PDB entry 1ZPR | X-ray diffraction, 2.50 A resolution | chains A and B

== Chain A (and B) ==
Name: Thymidylate synthase
From: Escherichia coli
Notes: EC 2.1.1.45; chain B of this document is another copy of the same molecule, construct and numbering; everything in this record applies to it too
UniProtKB: P0A884 (TYSY_ECOLI); numbering as in UniProt (aligned over 2-264)
Amino-acid sequence (264 residues; numbered 1 to 264; the number before each row is that of its first residue):
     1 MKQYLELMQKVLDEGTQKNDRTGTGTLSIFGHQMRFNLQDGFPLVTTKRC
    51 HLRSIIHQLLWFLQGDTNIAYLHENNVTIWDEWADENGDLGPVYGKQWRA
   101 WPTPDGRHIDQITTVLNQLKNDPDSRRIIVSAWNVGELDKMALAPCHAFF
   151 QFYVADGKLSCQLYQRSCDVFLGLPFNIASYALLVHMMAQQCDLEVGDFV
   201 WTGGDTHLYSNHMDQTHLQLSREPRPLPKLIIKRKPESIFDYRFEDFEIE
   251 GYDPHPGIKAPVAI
Differences from the reference sequence: engineered mutation Gln58 (Glu in P0A884)
Modified residues: Met1 (n-carboxymethionine; CXM)
Covalent attachments: 2'-deoxyuridine 5'-monophosphate (UMP) linked to Cys146
Small-molecule neighbours:
  - 10-propargyl-5,8-dideazafolic acid (CB3): Ser54, Gln58, Thr78, Ile79, Trp80, Trp83, Leu143, Asp169, Leu172, Gly173, Phe176, Asn177, Tyr209, Val262, Ala263
  - 2'-deoxyuridine 5'-monophosphate (UMP): Arg21, Tyr94, His147, Gln165, Arg166, Ser167, Cys168, Asp169, Gly173, Leu174, Asn177, His207, Tyr209
Swiss-Prot annotation at these positions:
  - active site: Cys146 (Nucleophile)
  - binding site (dUMP): Arg21, Arg126, Arg127, Arg166 to Asp169, Asn177, His207 to Tyr209
  - binding site ((6R)-5,10-methylene-5,6,7,8-tetrahydrofolate): His51, Asp169, Ala263

== Interface between chain A and chain B ==
Contacting residue pairs - 103 pairs, chain A then chain B:
  Thr16(A) - Asp156(B)  hydrogen bond
  Lys18(A) - Asp124(B)  hydrogen bond (side chain-backbone)
  Lys18(A) - Tyr153(B)
  Lys18(A) - Val154(B)  hydrogen bond (side chain-backbone)
  Asn19(A) - Asp124(B)
  Asp20(A) - Arg126(B)  salt bridge
  Arg21(A) - Arg127(B)
  Thr26(A) - Arg126(B)
  Ser28(A) - Tyr153(B)  hydrogen bond
  Phe30(A) - Arg35(B)  hydrogen bond (backbone-side chain)
  Phe30(A) - Gln151(B)
  Phe30(A) - Tyr153(B)  hydrophobic
  Phe30(A) - Ser160(B)
  Phe30(A) - Cys161(B)
  Phe30(A) - Gln162(B)
  Gly31(A) - Gln33(B)
  Gly31(A) - Arg35(B)  hydrogen bond (backbone-side chain)
  Gly31(A) - Gln162(B)
  His32(A) - Gln33(B)
  Gln33(A) - Gly31(B)
  Gln33(A) - His32(B)  hydrogen bond (side chain-backbone)
  Gln33(A) - Gln33(B)  hydrogen bond (backbone-side chain)
  Gln33(A) - Thr202(B)
  Arg35(A) - Phe30(B)  hydrogen bond (side chain-backbone)
  Arg35(A) - Gly31(B)  hydrogen bond (side chain-backbone)
  Trp101(A) - Trp101(B)  hydrophobic
  Trp101(A) - Val135(B)
  Trp101(A) - Gly136(B)
  Pro102(A) - Pro104(B)  hydrophobic
  Thr103(A) - Pro104(B)
  Thr103(A) - Gly136(B)
  Pro104(A) - Thr103(B)
  Pro104(A) - Glu137(B)
  Pro104(A) - Lys140(B)
  Asp105(A) - Lys140(B)
  Arg107(A) - Gly136(B)
  Arg107(A) - Asp139(B)  salt bridge
  Ile109(A) - Val135(B)
  Gln111(A) - Val135(B)
  Asp124(A) - Lys18(B)
  Asp124(A) - Asn19(B)
  Arg126(A) - Asp20(B)  salt bridge
  Arg126(A) - Thr26(B)
  Arg126(A) - Arg166(B)  hydrogen bond (backbone-side chain)
  Arg126(A) - Ser167(B)
  Arg126(A) - Asp205(B)
  Arg126(A) - His207(B)  hydrogen bond
  Arg126(A) - Tyr209(B)  hydrogen bond
  Arg127(A) - Arg21(B)
  Arg127(A) - Trp133(B)
  Arg127(A) - Ala144(B)
  Arg127(A) - Arg166(B)
  Ile129(A) - Trp133(B)
  Ile129(A) - Arg166(B)
  Ser131(A) - Trp133(B)
  Trp133(A) - Ile129(B)
  Trp133(A) - Ser131(B)
  Trp133(A) - Phe149(B)
  Val135(A) - Trp101(B)
  Val135(A) - Ile109(B)
  Val135(A) - Gln111(B)
  Gly136(A) - Trp101(B)
  Gly136(A) - Thr103(B)
  Gly136(A) - Ile109(B)
  Ala144(A) - Arg127(B)
  Phe149(A) - Trp133(B)  hydrophobic
  Phe149(A) - Ala148(B)  hydrophobic
  Phe149(A) - Tyr164(B)  hydrophobic
  Gln151(A) - Phe30(B)
  Gln151(A) - Tyr164(B)  hydrogen bond
  Gln151(A) - Arg166(B)  hydrogen bond (side chain-backbone)
  Gln151(A) - Gly204(B)
  Tyr153(A) - Thr16(B)
  Tyr153(A) - Lys18(B)
  Tyr153(A) - Ser28(B)  hydrogen bond
  Tyr153(A) - Phe30(B)  hydrophobic
  Tyr153(A) - Asp205(B)
  Val154(A) - Lys18(B)
  Asp156(A) - Thr16(B)
  Cys161(A) - Phe30(B)
  Gln162(A) - Phe30(B)
  Gln162(A) - Tyr164(B)  hydrogen bond
  Gln162(A) - Thr202(B)
  Gln162(A) - Gly203(B)  hydrogen bond (side chain-backbone)
  Gln162(A) - Gly204(B)
  Tyr164(A) - Phe149(B)  hydrophobic
  Tyr164(A) - Gln151(B)  hydrogen bond
  Tyr164(A) - Gln162(B)  hydrogen bond
  Arg166(A) - Arg126(B)  hydrogen bond (side chain-backbone)
  Arg166(A) - Arg127(B)
  Arg166(A) - Ile129(B)
  Arg166(A) - Gln151(B)  hydrogen bond (backbone-side chain)
  Ser167(A) - Arg126(B)
  Thr202(A) - Gln33(B)
  Thr202(A) - Gln162(B)
  Thr202(A) - Thr202(B)
  Gly203(A) - Gln162(B)  hydrogen bond (backbone-side chain)
  Gly204(A) - Gln151(B)
  Gly204(A) - Gln162(B)
  Asp205(A) - Arg126(B)
  Asp205(A) - Tyr153(B)
  His207(A) - Arg126(B)  hydrogen bond
  Tyr209(A) - Arg126(B)  hydrogen bond
Interface residues without a listed pair, chain A (54 interface residues in all): Ile29, Asn134, Glu137, Asp139, Leu143, Ala148, Ala155, Ser160, Val200
Interface residues without a listed pair, chain B (55 interface residues in all): Ile29, Pro102, Arg107, Pro123, Asn134, Phe152, Ala155, Val200

== Overview ==
The interface between chain A and chain B involves 54 residues on one side and 55 on the other, with 25
hydrogen bonds and 3 salt bridges. Polar pairs include Asp20(A)-Arg126(B), Arg107(A)-Asp139(B) and
Thr16(A)-Asp156(B). Chain A binds 10-propargyl-5,8-dideazafolic acid. Covalently linked 2'-deoxyuridine
5'-monophosphate: at Cys146(A).
Chain A and chain B are both Thymidylate synthase (Escherichia coli); the structure, E. coli thymidylate
synthase mutant E58Q in complex with CB3717 and 2'-deoxyuridine 5'-monophosphate (dump), was determined by
X-ray diffraction together with 1KCE from the same study.
